Entry 3PCJ (X-ray diffraction, 2.13 A resolution); this record covers chains M and P of the 12 polymer chains in the assembly.

== Chain M (and P) ==
Molecule: Protocatechuate 3,4-dioxygenase
Source organism: Pseudomonas putida
Notes: EC 1.13.11.3; chain P of this document is another copy of the same molecule, construct and numbering; everything in this record applies to it too
Reference sequence: P00437 (PCXB_PSEPU); residues 301-538 here correspond to UniProt positions 1-238 (UniProt number = residue number - 300)
Amino-acid sequence (238 residues; each row starts with the number of its first residue):
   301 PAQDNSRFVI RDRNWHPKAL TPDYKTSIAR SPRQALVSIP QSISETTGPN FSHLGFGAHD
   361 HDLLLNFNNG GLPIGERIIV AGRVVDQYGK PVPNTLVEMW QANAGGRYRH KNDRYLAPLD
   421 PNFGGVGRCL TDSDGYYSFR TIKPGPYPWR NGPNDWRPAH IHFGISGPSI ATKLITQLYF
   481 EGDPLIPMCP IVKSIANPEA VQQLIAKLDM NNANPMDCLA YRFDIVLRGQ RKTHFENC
Disordered / not traced: 368-370, 537-538
Covalent attachments: beta-mercaptoethanol (BME) linked to C429
Bound ions: Fe ion: Y408, H460, H462 (together with 2-hydroxyisonicotinic acid N-oxide)
Residues lining bound ligands: 2-hydroxyisonicotinic acid N-oxide (INO): Y324, Y408, Y447, W449, R457, H460, H462, Q477, I491

== Interface between chain M and chain P ==
Contacting residue pairs (63):
  L372(M) with P418(P)
  P373(M) with P418(P)
  I374(M) with I374(P), hydrophobic; P418(P), hydrophobic; L419(P); D420(P)
  G375(M) with A404(P); G405(P)
  E376(M) with A404(P); G445(P); P446(P)
  R377(M) with Y415(P); L416(P)
  A404(M) with G375(P); E376(P)
  G405(M) with G375(P)
  Y415(M) with R377(P); M516(P); D517(P), hydrogen bond (side chain-backbone)
  L416(M) with R377(P)
  P418(M) with L372(P); P373(P); I374(P), hydrophobic
  L419(M) with I374(P)
  D420(M) with I374(P)
  G445(M) with E376(P)
  P446(M) with E376(P); L519(P), hydrophobic
  P448(M) with M516(P), hydrophobic
  R450(M) with M516(P)
  P453(M) with P515(P)
  N454(M) with M510(P), hydrogen bond (side chain-backbone); P515(P)
  W456(M) with M510(P); N514(P); D517(P); C518(P); L519(P), hydrophobic
  E481(M) with P484(P)
  G482(M) with G482(P)
  P484(M) with E481(P)
  L485(M) with L508(P), hydrophobic; L519(P), hydrophobic
  M488(M) with L508(P), hydrophobic
  L508(M) with L485(P), hydrophobic; M488(P), hydrophobic
  M510(M) with N454(P), hydrogen bond (backbone-side chain); W456(P); M488(P), hydrophobic
  N514(M) with W456(P)
  P515(M) with P453(P); N454(P)
  M516(M) with Y415(P); P448(P), hydrophobic; W449(P); R450(P)
  D517(M) with Y415(P), hydrogen bond (backbone-side chain); W456(P)
  C518(M) with W456(P)
  L519(M) with P446(P), hydrophobic; W456(P), hydrophobic; L485(P), hydrophobic
  Y521(M) with P484(P)
Also at the interface, not in a pair above, chain M (37 interface residues in all): P421, W449, A513
Also at the interface, not in a pair above, chain P (38 interface residues in all): A417, P444, A513, Y521

== Overview ==
The interface between chain M and chain P involves 37 residues on one side and 38 on the other, with 4
hydrogen bonds. Among the polar pairs are Y415(M)-D517(P) and N454(M)-M510(P). Ligands of chain M:
2-hydroxyisonicotinic acid N-oxide.
Chain M and chain P are both Protocatechuate 3,4-dioxygenase (Pseudomonas putida); the structure, Structure of
protocatechuate 3,4-dioxygenase complexed with 2-hydroxyisonicotinic acid N-oxide, was determined by X-ray
diffraction (same publication as 3PCA, 3PCK, 3PCL and 3PCM).
